Entry 5TMF (X-ray diffraction, 3.00 A resolution); this record covers chains A and C of the 6 polymer chains in the assembly.

[Chain A]
Name: DNA-directed RNA polymerase subunit alpha
Source organism: Thermus thermophilus
Notes: EC 2.7.7.6
UniProt: Q9Z9H6 (RPOA_THETH); numbering as in UniProt (aligned over 1-315)
Amino-acid sequence (315 residues; row label = number of the first residue in the row):
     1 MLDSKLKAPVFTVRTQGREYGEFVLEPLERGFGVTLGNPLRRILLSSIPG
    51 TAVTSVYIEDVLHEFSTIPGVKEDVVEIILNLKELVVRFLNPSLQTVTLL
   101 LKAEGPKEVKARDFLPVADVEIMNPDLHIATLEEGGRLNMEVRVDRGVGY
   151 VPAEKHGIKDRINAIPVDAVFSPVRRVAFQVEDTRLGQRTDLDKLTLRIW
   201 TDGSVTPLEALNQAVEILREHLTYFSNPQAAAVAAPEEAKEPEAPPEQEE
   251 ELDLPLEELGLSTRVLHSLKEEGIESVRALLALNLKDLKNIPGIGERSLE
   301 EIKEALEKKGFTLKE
Disordered / not traced: 232-315

[Chain C]
Name: DNA-directed RNA polymerase subunit beta
Source organism: Thermus thermophilus
Notes: EC 2.7.7.6
UniProt: Q8RQE9 (RPOB_THET8); residues 1-1119 here = UniProt positions 1-1119
Amino-acid sequence (1119 residues; each row starts with the number of its first residue):
     1 MEIKRFGRIREVIPLPPLTEIQVESYRRALQADVPPEKRENVGIQAAFRE
    51 TFPIEEEDKGKGGLVLDFLEYRLGEPPFPQDECREKDLTYQAPLYARLQL
   101 IHKDTGLIKEDEVFLGHIPLMTEDGSFIINGADRVIVSQIHRSPGVYFTP
   151 DPARPGRYIASIIPLPKRGPWIDLEVEPNGVVSMKVNKRKFPLVLLLRVL
   201 GYDQETLARELGAYGELVQGLMDESVFAMRPEEALIRLFTLLRPGDPPKR
   251 DKAVAYVYGLIADPRRYDLGEAGRYKAEEKLGIRLSGRTLARFEDGEFKD
   301 EVFLPTLRYLFALTAGVPGHEVDDIDHLGNRRIRTVGELMTDQFRVGLAR
   351 LARGVRERMLMGSEDSLTPAKLVNSRPLEAAIREFFSRSQLSQFKDETNP
   401 LSSLRHKRRISALGPGGLTRERAGFDVRDVHRTHYGRICPVETPEGANIG
   451 LITSLAAYARVDELGFIRTPYRRVVGGVVTDEVVYMTATEEDRYTIAQAN
   501 TPLEGNRIAAERVVARRKGEPVIVSPEEVEFMDVSPKQVFSVNTNLIPFL
   551 EHDDANRALMGSNMQTQAVPLIRAQAPVVMTGLEERVVRDSLAALYAEED
   601 GEVAKVDGNRIVVRYEDGRLVEYPLRRFYRSNQGTALDQRPRVVVGQRVR
   651 KGDLLADGPASENGFLALGQNVLVAIMPFDGYNFEDAIVISEELLKRDFY
   701 TSIHIERYEIEARDTKLGPERITRDIPHLSEAALRDLDEEGVVRIGAEVK
   751 PGDILVGRTSFKGESEPTPEERLLRSIFGEKARDVKDTSLRVPPGEGGIV
   801 VRTVRLRRGDPGVELKPGVREVVRVYVAQKRKLQVGDKLANRHGNKGVVA
   851 KILPVEDMPHLPDGTPVDVILNPLGVPSRMNLGQILETHLGLAGYFLGQR
   901 YISPIFDGAKEPEIKELLAQAFEVYFGKRKGEGFGVDKREVEVLRRAEKL
   951 GLVTPGKTPEEQLKELFLQGKVVLYDGRTGEPIEGPIVVGQMFIMKLYHM
  1001 VEDKMHARSTGPYSLITQQPLGGKAQFGGQRFGEMEVWALEAYGAAHTLQ
  1051 EMLTLKSDDIEGRNAAYEAIIKGEDVPEPSVPESFRVLVKELQALALDVQ
  1101 TLDEKDNPVDIFEGLASKR
Ligand contacts: NE6 (methyl [(1E,5R)-5-{(3S)-3-[(2E,4E)-2,5-dimethylocta-2,4-dienoyl]-2,4-dioxo-3,4-dihydro-2H-pyran-6-yl}hexylidene]carbamate): Phe1032, Gly1033, Glu1034, Val1037, Trp1038, Glu1041, Leu1053, Ser1084, Leu1088

[Chain A / chain C interface]
Residue-residue contacts (77; chain A residue first):
  Glu22(A) with Phe934(C)
  Val34(A) with Thr979(C)
  Asn38(A) with Gly977(C); Arg978(C), hydrogen bond (side chain-backbone); Thr979(C), hydrogen bond (side chain-backbone); Gly980(C), hydrogen bond (side chain-backbone)
  Arg41(A) with Met858(C); His860(C), hydrogen bond; Gly864(C)
  Arg42(A) with Glu856(C); Asp857(C), salt bridge; Gly977(C), hydrogen bond (side chain-backbone); Arg978(C)
  Ser46(A) with Glu856(C)
  Leu62(A) with Ile745(C)
  His63(A) with Gly746(C); Ile799(C); Val800(C); Val801(C)
  Glu64(A) with Lys830(C)
  Phe65(A) with Phe628(C); Ile703(C), hydrophobic; Ile799(C), hydrophobic; Val801(C), hydrophobic; Ala828(C), hydrophobic; Lys830(C)
  Ser66(A) with Phe628(C)
  Thr67(A) with Gly608(C); Asn609(C); Arg627(C)
  Pro69(A) with Asp607(C)
  Gly70(A) with Asp607(C), hydrogen bond (backbone-side chain)
  Val71(A) with Asp607(C); Gly608(C), hydrogen bond (backbone-backbone)
  Lys72(A) with Asp607(C); Gly608(C); Pro641(C); Val643(C), hydrogen bond (side chain-backbone); Val644(C)
  Asp74(A) with Arg627(C), salt bridge; Arg640(C), salt bridge
  Glu77(A) with Arg640(C), salt bridge
  Leu80(A) with Asp698(C)
  Lys83(A) with Lys696(C); Asp698(C), salt bridge
  Glu133(A) with Lys605(C); Val606(C), hydrogen bond (side chain-backbone); Asp607(C); Arg610(C), salt bridge
  Tyr150(A) with Glu692(C); Leu695(C); Lys696(C); Lys832(C)
  Glu154(A) with Lys832(C), salt bridge
  Asp168(A) with Lys830(C), salt bridge; Lys832(C), salt bridge
  Val170(A) with Lys696(C)
  Arg176(A) with Asp863(C), salt bridge; Thr865(C), hydrogen bond
  Val177(A) with Gly864(C)
  Ala178(A) with Pro862(C); Asp863(C); Gly864(C)
  Phe179(A) with Asp937(C); Arg939(C), hydrogen bond (backbone-side chain)
  Gln180(A) with Asp937(C)
  Val181(A) with Asp937(C), hydrogen bond (backbone-side chain); Lys938(C), hydrogen bond (backbone-backbone)
  Glu182(A) with Phe934(C); Gly935(C), hydrogen bond (side chain-backbone)
  Asp183(A) with Lys938(C)
  Asp191(A) with Lys938(C)
  Leu192(A) with Lys938(C), hydrogen bond (backbone-side chain)
  Asp193(A) with Lys938(C), salt bridge
  Thr196(A) with Phe934(C)
  Arg198(A) with Glu932(C), salt bridge; Phe934(C)
Interface residues without a listed pair, chain A (42 interface residues in all): Arg30, Leu45, Ile68, Val76
Interface residues without a listed pair, chain C (52 interface residues in all): Ile572, Arg573, Val645, Gln829, Val855, Arg929, Val936, Asp976, Glu981

[In short]
Chain A and chain C form an interface of 42 and 52 residues respectively; the contacts include 15 hydrogen
bonds and 12 salt bridges. Among the polar pairs are Arg42(A)-Asp857(C), Asp74(A)-Arg627(C) and
Asp74(A)-Arg640(C). Chain C binds compound NE6.
Here chain A is DNA-directed RNA polymerase subunit alpha and chain C is DNA-directed RNA polymerase subunit
beta, both from Thermus thermophilus. Entry 5TMF (Re-refinement of thermus thermophilus RNA polymerase) was
determined by X-ray diffraction (same publication as 5TMC).
